PDB entry 5BR8 | X-ray diffraction, 3.40 A resolution | chains A and P of the 21 polymer chains in the assembly

Chain A:
Molecule: 16S ribosomal RNA
Source organism: Thermus thermophilus (strain HB8 / ATCC 27634 / DSM 579)
Sequence (1522 nucleotides; numbered 0 to 1544 plus 19 insertion-coded residues; 42 numbers in that range are skipped by the numbering (no residue carries them; nothing is unmodelled there); the number before each row is that of its first residue; a row labelled like 190A-190L holds insertion residues (190A, then the next letters in order); numbering starts at 0):
     0 UUUGUUGGAG AGUUUGAUCC UGGCUCAGGG UGAACGCUGG CGGCGUGCCU AAGACAUGCA
    60 AGUCGUGCGG G
    73 CCGCGGGGUU UU
    88 ACUCCG
    95 UGGUC
   101 AGCGGCGGAC GGGUGAGUAA CGCGUGGGU
  129A G
   130 ACCUACCCGG AAGAGGGGGA CAACCCGGGG AAACUCGGGC UAAUCCCCCA UGUGGACCCG
   190 C
190A-190L CCCUUGGGGUGU
   191 GUCCAAAGGG CUUU
   216 GCCCGCUUCC GGAUGGGCCC GCGUCCCAUC AGCUAGUUGG UGGGGUAAUG GCCCACCAAG
   276 GCGACGACGG GUAGCCGGUC UGAGAGGAUG GCCGGCCACA GGGGCACUGA GACACGGGCC
   336 CCACUCCUAC GGGAGGCAGC AGUUAGGAAU CUUCCGCAAU GGGCGCAAGC CUGACGGAGC
   396 GACGCCGCUU GGAGGAAGAA GCCCUUCGGG GUGUAAACUC CUGAA
   442 CCCGGGACGA AACCCCCGAC GA
   474 GGGGACUGAC GGUACCGGG
   494 GUAAUAGCGC CGGCCAACUC CGUGCCAGCA GCCXCGGUAA UACGGAGGGC GCGAGCGUUA
   554 CCCGGAUUCA CUGGGCGUAA AGGGCGUGUA GGCGGCCUGG GGCGUCCCAU GUGAAAGACC
   614 ACGGCUCAAC CGUGGGGGAG CGUGGGAUAC GCUCAGGCUA GACGGUGGGA GAGGGUGGUG
   674 GAAUUCCCGG AGUAGCGGUG AAAUGCGCAG AUACCGGGAG GAACGCCGAU GGCGAAGGCA
   734 GCCACCUGGU CCACCCGUGA CGCUGAGGCG CGAAAGCGUG GGGAGCAAAC CGGAUUAGAU
   794 ACCCGGGUAG UCCACGCCCU AAACGAUGCG CGCUAGGUCU CUGGGUCU
   848 CCUGGGGGCC GAAGCUAACG CGUUAAGCGC GCCGCCUGGG GAGUACGGCC GCAAGGCUGA
   908 AACUCAAAGG AAUUGACGGG GGCCCGCACA AGCGGUGGAG CAUGUGGUUU AAUUCGAAGX
   968 AACGCGAAGA ACCUUACCAG GCCUUGACAU GCUAGG
 1003A G
  1004 AACCCGGGUG AAAGCCUGGG GUGCCCC
1030A-1030D GCGA
  1031 GGGGAGCCCU AGCACAGGUG CUGCAUGGCC GUCGUCAGCU CGUGCCGUGA GGUGUUGGGU
  1091 UAAGUCCCGC AACGAGCGCA ACCCCCGCCG UUAGUUGCCA GCGGUUCGGC CGGGCACUCU
  1151 AACGGGACUG CCCGCGAAA
  1171 GCGGGAGGAA GGAGGGGACG ACGUCUGGUC AGCAUGGCCC UUACGGCCUG GGCGACACAC
  1231 GUGCUACAAU GCCCACUACA AAGCGAUGCC ACCCGGCAAC GGGGAGCUAA UCGCAAAAAG
  1291 GUGGGCCCAG UUCGGAUUGG GGUCUGCAAC CCGACCCCAU GAAGCCGGAA UCGCUAGUAA
  1351 UCGCGGAUCA G
 1361A C
  1362 CAUGCCGCGG UGAAUACGUU CCCGGGCCUU GUACACACXG CCXGUXACGC CAUGGGAGCG
  1422 GGCUCUACCC GAAGUCGCCG GG
  1446 AGCCUACGGG
  1459 CAGGCGCCGA GGGUAGGGCC CGUGACUGGG GCGAAGUCGU AACAAGGUAG CUGUACCGGA
  1519 AGGUGCGGCU GGAUCCACUC CUUUCU
Unresolved in the structure: 0-4, 1534-1538
Construct notes: expression tag (1534-1544)
Modified positions: PSU (pseudouridine-5'-monophosphate) at position 516, G7M (N7-methyl-guanosine-5'-monophosphate) at position 527, M2G (N2-dimethylguanosine-5'-monophosphate) at position 966, 5MC (5-methylcytidine-5'-monophosphate) at position 967, 2MG (2N-methylguanosine-5'-monophosphate) at position 1207, 5MC (5-methylcytidine-5'-monophosphate) at position 1400, 4OC (4n,o2'-methylcytidine-5'-monophosphate) at position 1402, 5MC (5-methylcytidine-5'-monophosphate) at position 1404, 5MC (5-methylcytidine-5'-monophosphate) at position 1407, UR3 (3-methyluridine-5'-monophoshate) at position 1498, MA6 (6N-dimethyladenosine-5'-monophoshate) at position 1518, MA6 (6N-dimethyladenosine-5'-monophoshate) at position 1519, PSU (pseudouridine-5'-monophosphate) at position 1540, PSU (pseudouridine-5'-monophosphate) at position 1541
Bound ions: Mg2+ site 1: U12, C526, A914; Mg2+ site 2 near G21 (its only coordinating residue here); Mg2+ site 3: C48, U49; Mg2+ site 4 near A53 (its only coordinating residue here); Mg2+ site 5: A59, U387; Mg2+ site 6: G61, U62, G105; Mg2+ site 7: G107, G324; Mg2+ site 8 near A109 (its only coordinating residue here); Mg2+ site 9 near G113 (its only coordinating residue here); Mg2+ site 10: G117, A288; Mg2+ site 11: C121, U125; Mg2+ site 12 near G147 (its only coordinating residue here); 92 more Mg2+ sites not listed
Residues lining bound ligands:
  - paromomycin (PAR), molecule 1: G31, C47, C48, A50, A51, G52, A53, G113, U114, G115, A353, C355, A356, G357, U358, U359, A360, G361, U365, C366
  - paromomycin (PAR), molecule 2: G567, G568, C569, G570, G575, G821, C862, G874, C875, C877, C879, C880
  - paromomycin (PAR), molecule 3: G610, A611, C612, C613, A614, A622, C623, C624, G625, U626
  - paromomycin (PAR), molecule 4: G661, G662, A663, G664, G666, G667, C739, U740, G741, G742, U743
  - paromomycin (PAR), molecule 5: U669, G670, G671, U672, G673, G714, A715, A716, C717, C805, C806
  - paromomycin (PAR), molecule 6: G1405, U1406, 5MC_1407, A1408, C1409, G1489, C1490, G1491, A1492, A1493, G1494, U1495, C1496

Chain P:
Name: 30S ribosomal protein S16
Source organism: Thermus thermophilus (strain HB8 / ATCC 27634 / DSM 579)
UniProtKB: Q5SJH3 (RS16_THET8); numbering as in UniProt (aligned over 1-88)
Chain sequence (88 residues; row label = number of the first residue in the row):
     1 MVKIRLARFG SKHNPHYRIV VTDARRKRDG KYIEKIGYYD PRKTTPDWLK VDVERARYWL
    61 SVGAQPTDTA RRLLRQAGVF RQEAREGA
Unresolved in the structure: 85-88

How chain A and chain P interact:
Pairs across the interface (96; chain A residue first):
  C43(A) - Lys12(P)  phosphate contact
  C43(A) - His13(P)  phosphate contact
  G44(A) - Ser11(P)  phosphate contact
  G44(A) - Lys12(P)  salt bridge to the phosphate
  C110(A) - Arg25(P)  hydrogen bond to the sugar
  G111(A) - Arg25(P)  phosphate contact
  G111(A) - Lys27(P)  phosphate contact
  G112(A) - Lys27(P)  phosphate contact
  A134(A) - Met1(P)  base contact
  A134(A) - Arg25(P)  base contact
  C135(A) - Met1(P)  hydrogen bond to the base
  C136(A) - Met1(P)  sugar contact
  C136(A) - Gly63(P)  hydrogen bond to the sugar
  C136(A) - Gln65(P)  hydrogen bond to the phosphate
  C137(A) - Ser61(P)  hydrogen bond to the sugar
  C137(A) - Gly63(P)  sugar contact
  G227(A) - Val62(P)  hydrogen bond to the base
  A228(A) - Val2(P)  sugar contact
  A228(A) - Tyr58(P)  sugar contact
  A228(A) - Trp59(P)  sugar contact
  A228(A) - Val62(P)  sugar contact
  U229(A) - Asp23(P)  hydrogen bond to the sugar
  U229(A) - Ile33(P)  sugar contact
  U229(A) - Trp59(P)  phosphate contact
  G230(A) - Asp23(P)  sugar contact
  G230(A) - Arg25(P)  hydrogen bond to the sugar
  G231(A) - Arg26(P)  salt bridge to the phosphate
  G309(A) - Lys27(P)  salt bridge to the phosphate
  G309(A) - Gly30(P)  phosphate contact
  G309(A) - Lys31(P)  phosphate contact
  G310(A) - Arg26(P)  salt bridge to the phosphate
  G310(A) - Lys27(P)  salt bridge to the phosphate
  G310(A) - Gly30(P)  phosphate contact
  G310(A) - Lys31(P)  phosphate contact
  C311(A) - Arg26(P)  salt bridge to the phosphate
  A374(A) - Tyr17(P)  hydrogen bond to the sugar
  U375(A) - Leu6(P)  phosphate contact
  U375(A) - Tyr17(P)  sugar contact
  U375(A) - Arg28(P)  sugar contact
  U375(A) - Thr69(P)  hydrogen bond to the phosphate
  G376(A) - Arg5(P)  hydrogen bond to the phosphate
  G376(A) - Leu6(P)  hydrogen bond to the phosphate
  G376(A) - Arg28(P)  sugar contact
  G376(A) - Thr67(P)  hydrogen bond to the phosphate
  G377(A) - Lys3(P)  salt bridge to the phosphate
  G377(A) - Arg5(P)  salt bridge to the phosphate
  G377(A) - Ala24(P)  sugar contact
  G377(A) - Thr67(P)  phosphate contact
  G378(A) - Ala24(P)  phosphate contact
  C390(A) - Arg28(P)  hydrogen bond to the phosphate
  G391(A) - Arg8(P)  hydrogen bond to the phosphate
  G391(A) - Arg28(P)  salt bridge to the phosphate
  G392(A) - Arg8(P)  salt bridge to the phosphate
  G392(A) - Lys12(P)  phosphate contact
  G392(A) - His13(P)  salt bridge to the phosphate
  A393(A) - Lys12(P)  salt bridge to the phosphate
  A393(A) - His13(P)  salt bridge to the phosphate
  C449(A) - Arg42(P)  hydrogen bond to the base
  C449(A) - Lys43(P)  phosphate contact
  G450(A) - Pro15(P)  sugar contact
  G450(A) - Pro41(P)  sugar contact
  G450(A) - Lys43(P)  salt bridge to the phosphate
  A452(A) - Lys43(P)  salt bridge to the phosphate
  A452(A) - Arg72(P)  phosphate contact
  A453(A) - Asp68(P)  hydrogen bond to the sugar
  A453(A) - Arg72(P)  phosphate contact
  C454(A) - Asp68(P)  sugar contact
  G462(A) - Gln82(P)  hydrogen bond to the base
  A463(A) - Arg75(P)  salt bridge to the phosphate
  A463(A) - Phe80(P)  phosphate contact
  A463(A) - Arg81(P)  phosphate contact
  A463(A) - Gln82(P)  hydrogen bond to the sugar
  A463(A) - Glu83(P)  sugar contact
  G474(A) - Arg75(P)  salt bridge to the phosphate
  G474(A) - Arg81(P)  sugar contact
  A608(A) - Phe9(P)  sugar contact
  A608(A) - Arg18(P)  hydrogen bond to the phosphate
  A608(A) - Tyr32(P)  sugar contact
  A609(A) - Arg18(P)  salt bridge to the phosphate
  G616(A) - Thr45(P)  sugar contact
  G617(A) - Asn14(P)  base contact
  G617(A) - Thr44(P)  sugar contact
  G617(A) - Thr45(P)  sugar contact
  C623(A) - Ser11(P)  hydrogen bond to the sugar
  C624(A) - Phe9(P)  phosphate contact
  C624(A) - Gly10(P)  phosphate contact
  C624(A) - Ser11(P)  sugar contact
  C624(A) - Asn14(P)  hydrogen bond to the sugar
  C624(A) - His16(P)  sugar contact
  G625(A) - Phe9(P)  phosphate contact
  G625(A) - Gly10(P)  phosphate contact
  G625(A) - His16(P)  sugar contact
  U626(A) - Arg18(P)  salt bridge to the phosphate
  U626(A) - Lys35(P)  salt bridge to the phosphate
  U626(A) - Tyr38(P)  phosphate contact
  G627(A) - Lys35(P)  salt bridge to the phosphate
Interface residues without a listed pair, chain A (48 interface residues in all): A325, A451, G475, C483, A607
Interface residues without a listed pair, chain P (51 interface residues in all): Asp29, Tyr39, Ala64

Overview:
The interface between chain A and chain P involves 48 residues on one side and 51 on the other, with 22
hydrogen bonds and 21 salt bridges. Polar pairs include C135(A)-Met1(P), G227(A)-Val62(P) and
C449(A)-Arg42(P). Chain A binds 6 copies of paromomycin.
Chain A is 16S ribosomal RNA and chain P is 30S ribosomal protein S16, both from Thermus thermophilus (strain
HB8 / ATCC 27634 / DSM 579); the structure, Ambient-temperature crystal structure of 30S ribosomal subunit
from Thermus thermophilus in complex with paromomycin, was determined by X-ray diffraction.
